2QDH - chains A and C of the 4 polymer chains in the assembly; structure by X-ray diffraction, 1.90 A resolution.

== Chain A (and C) ==
Name: Fructose-1,6-bisphosphate aldolase
Source organism: Leishmania mexicana
Notes: EC 4.1.2.13; chain C of this document is another copy of the same molecule, construct and numbering; everything in this record applies to it too
UniProtKB: Q9U5N6 (Q9U5N6_LEIME); residues 1-371 here = UniProt positions 1-371
Amino-acid sequence (391 residues; row label = number of the first residue in the row; numbers below 1 keep their minus sign (Met-19 is residue -19)):
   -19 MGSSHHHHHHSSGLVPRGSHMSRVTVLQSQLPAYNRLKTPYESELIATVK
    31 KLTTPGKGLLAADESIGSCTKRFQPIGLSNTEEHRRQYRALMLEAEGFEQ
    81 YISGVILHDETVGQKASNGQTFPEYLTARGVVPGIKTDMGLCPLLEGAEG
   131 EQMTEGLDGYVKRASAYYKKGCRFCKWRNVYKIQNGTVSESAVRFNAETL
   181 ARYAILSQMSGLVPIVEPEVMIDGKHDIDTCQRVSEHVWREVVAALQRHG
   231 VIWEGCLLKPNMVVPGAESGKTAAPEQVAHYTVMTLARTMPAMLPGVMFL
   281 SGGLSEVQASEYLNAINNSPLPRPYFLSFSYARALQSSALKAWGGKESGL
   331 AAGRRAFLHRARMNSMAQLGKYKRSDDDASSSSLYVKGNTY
Disordered / not traced: -19 to 0, 367-371 (chain C: -19 to 0, 359-371)
Differences from the reference sequence: expression tag (-19 to 0)
Ligand contacts: D-mannitol-1,6-diphosphate (M2P): Ala41, Asp43, Glu44, Ser45, Ser48, Arg52, Lys116, Lys156, Arg158, Glu197, Lys239, Leu280, Ser281, Gly282, Gly283, Ser310, Tyr311, Ala312, Arg313

== Interface between chain A and chain C ==
Residue-residue contacts (55):
  Val4(A) - Asn165(C)
  Thr5(A) - Asn165(C)
  Val6(A) - Asn165(C)
  Val6(A) - Thr167(C)
  Leu7(A) - Asn165(C)
  Ser9(A) - Gly127(C)
  Ser9(A) - Ala128(C)
  Gln10(A) - Ala128(C)
  Gln10(A) - Gln164(C)  hydrogen bond (side chain-backbone)
  Gln10(A) - Asn165(C)
  Gln10(A) - Thr167(C)  hydrogen bond (side chain-backbone)
  Gln10(A) - Ser169(C)
  Leu17(A) - Leu125(C)
  Leu124(A) - Arg182(C)  hydrogen bond (backbone-side chain)
  Leu125(A) - Leu17(C)
  Leu125(A) - Val141(C)  hydrophobic
  Leu125(A) - Leu186(C)  hydrophobic
  Glu126(A) - Arg182(C)  salt bridge
  Glu126(A) - Ile185(C)
  Glu126(A) - His229(C)  salt bridge
  Gly127(A) - Ser9(C)
  Ala128(A) - Ser9(C)
  Ala128(A) - Gln10(C)
  Met133(A) - Arg182(C)
  Glu135(A) - Asp138(C)
  Glu135(A) - Gly139(C)  hydrogen bond (side chain-backbone)
  Gly136(A) - Asp138(C)  hydrogen bond (backbone-side chain)
  Leu137(A) - Glu135(C)
  Leu137(A) - Asp138(C)  hydrogen bond (backbone-side chain)
  Asp138(A) - Glu135(C)
  Asp138(A) - Gly136(C)  hydrogen bond (side chain-backbone)
  Asp138(A) - Leu137(C)  hydrogen bond (side chain-backbone)
  Asp138(A) - Asp138(C)  hydrogen bond (backbone-side chain)
  Gly139(A) - Glu135(C)  hydrogen bond (backbone-side chain)
  Val141(A) - Leu125(C)  hydrophobic
  Gln164(A) - Gln10(C)  hydrogen bond (backbone-side chain)
  Asn165(A) - Val4(C)
  Asn165(A) - Thr5(C)
  Asn165(A) - Val6(C)
  Asn165(A) - Leu7(C)
  Asn165(A) - Gln10(C)
  Thr167(A) - Gln10(C)  hydrogen bond (backbone-side chain)
  Arg174(A) - Arg228(C)  hydrogen bond (side chain-backbone)
  Phe175(A) - Arg182(C)
  Phe175(A) - His229(C)
  Arg182(A) - Leu124(C)  hydrogen bond (side chain-backbone)
  Arg182(A) - Glu126(C)  salt bridge
  Arg182(A) - Met133(C)
  Arg182(A) - Phe175(C)
  Ile185(A) - Glu126(C)
  Leu186(A) - Leu125(C)  hydrophobic
  Met189(A) - Leu125(C)  hydrophobic
  Arg228(A) - Arg174(C)  hydrogen bond (backbone-side chain)
  His229(A) - Glu126(C)  salt bridge
  His229(A) - Phe175(C)
Also at the interface, not in a pair above, chain A (37 interface residues in all): Pro12, Pro123, Tyr140, Val168, Ser169, Glu170, Ser171
Also at the interface, not in a pair above, chain C (37 interface residues in all): Pro12, Asn15, Pro123, Glu129, Val168, Glu170, Met189

== Summary ==
The chain A/chain C interface involves 37 residues from each chain; the contacts include 15 hydrogen bonds and
4 salt bridges. Polar pairs include Glu126(A)-Arg182(C), Glu126(A)-His229(C) and Gln10(A)-Gln164(C). Ligands
of chain A: D-mannitol-1,6-diphosphate.
Chain A and chain C are both Fructose-1,6-bisphosphate aldolase (Leishmania mexicana); the structure,
Fructose-1,6-bisphosphate aldolase from Leishmania mexicana in complex with mannitol-1,6-bisphosphate, a
competitive inhibitor, was determined by X-ray diffraction, deposited together with 2QAP and 2QDG.
